8DJ7 - chains A and C of the 3 polymer chains in the assembly; structure by X-ray diffraction, 2.39 A resolution.

[Chain A]
Name: Ig gamma-1 Fc chain
Source organism: Homo sapiens
Notes: fragment: CH2 and CH3 regions, residues 112-330
UniProt: P01857 (IGHG1_HUMAN); residues 229-447 here correspond to UniProt positions 112-330 (UniProt number = residue number - 117)
Sequence (219 residues; numbered 229 to 447; the number before each row is that of its first residue):
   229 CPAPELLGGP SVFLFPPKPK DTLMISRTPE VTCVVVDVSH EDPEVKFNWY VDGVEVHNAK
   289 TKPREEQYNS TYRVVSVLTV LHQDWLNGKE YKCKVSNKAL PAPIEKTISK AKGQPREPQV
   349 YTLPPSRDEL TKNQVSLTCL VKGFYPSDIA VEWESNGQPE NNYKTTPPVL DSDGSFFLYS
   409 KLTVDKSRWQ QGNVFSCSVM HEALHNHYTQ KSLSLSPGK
Disordered / not traced: 229-231, 445-447
Disulfides: C261-C321, C367-C425
Glycans and other covalent adducts: glycan linked to N297

[Chain C]
Name: High affinity immunoglobulin gamma Fc receptor I
Source organism: Homo sapiens
UniProt: P12314 (FCGR1_HUMAN); numbering as in UniProt (aligned over 21-289)
Sequence (277 residues; row label = number of the first residue in the row):
    19 APKAVIKLQP PWVSVFQEES VTLHCEVPHL PGSSSTQWFL NGTAIQTSTP TYHITSASED
    79 DSGEYRCQRG LSGRSDPIQL EVHRGWLLLQ VSSRVLTEGE PLALRCHAWK DKLVYNVLYY
   139 RNGKAFKFFH WNSNLTILKT NMSHSGTYHC SGMGKRRYTS AGISVTVKEL FPAPVLTASV
   199 TSPLLEGTPV TLSCETKLLL QRPGLQLYFS FYMGSKTLRG RDTSSEYQIL TARREDSGLY
   259 WCEAATEDGN VLKRSPELEL QVLGHQQPTP VHHHHHH
Disordered / not traced: 197-201, 237-239, 252-257, 274-295
Disulfides: C43-C85, C124-C168, C212-C260
Construct notes: expression tag (19-20, 290-295); conflict K25 (Thr in P12314), S38 (Thr in P12314), P46 (Leu in P12314), I63 (Thr in P12314), T69 (Ser in P12314), H71 (Arg in P12314), E77 (Val in P12314), D78 (Asn in P12314), V100 (Ile in P12314), L114 (Phe in P12314), M160 (Ile in P12314), S163 (Asn in P12314), R174 (His in P12314), T195 (Asn in P12314), T206 (Asn in P12314), P207 (Leu in P12314), D240 (Asn in P12314), H283 (Leu in P12314), Q285 (Leu in P12314)
From the paper describing this entry:
  - binding site for N-acetylglucosamine: R174
  - mutagenesis - V132L/Y176V (2-fold): decreased binding to IgG
  - specificity-determining residues: K173 to R175 (by similarity / conservation)

[Chain A / chain C interface]
Contacting residue pairs (23):
  L235(A) - Y133(C)  hydrophobic
  L235(A) - W149(C)
  G236(A) - Y133(C)
  G236(A) - N134(C)
  G237(A) - N134(C)  hydrogen bond (backbone-side chain)
  G237(A) - H148(C)
  P238(A) - H148(C)
  D265(A) - N134(C)
  D265(A) - F146(C)
  D265(A) - H148(C)  hydrogen bond (backbone-side chain)
  S267(A) - H148(C)  hydrogen bond
  E269(A) - K145(C)  salt bridge
  E269(A) - F147(C)
  Y296(A) - K142(C)  hydrogen bond (backbone-side chain)
  Y296(A) - A143(C)
  N297(A) - L136(C)
  N297(A) - A143(C)
  S298(A) - A143(C)
  S298(A) - F144(C)  hydrogen bond (side chain-backbone)
  S298(A) - K145(C)
  S298(A) - F146(C)
  T299(A) - F146(C)
  A327(A) - H148(C)
From the paper, about this interface:
  - hot spots on chain A (mutagenesis) - D265R (100-fold): decreased binding to wildtype FcgammaRI

[In short]
Chain A and chain C form an interface of 12 and 11 residues respectively, with 5 hydrogen bonds and 1 salt
bridge. Polar pairs include E269(A)-K145(C), G237(A)-N134(C) and D265(A)-H148(C). The paper reports a binding
site for N-acetylglucosamine at R174(C); V132L/Y176V of chain C reduce binding to IgG.
Chain A is Ig gamma-1 Fc chain and chain C is High affinity immunoglobulin gamma Fc receptor I, both from Homo
sapiens; the structure, The complex structure between human IgG1 Fc and its high affinity receptor FcgRI H174R
variant, was determined by X-ray diffraction, deposited together with 8DIN and 8DIR.
